4JO9 - chains A and C of the 3 polymer chains in the assembly; structure by X-ray diffraction, 2.50 A resolution.

# Chain A (and C)
Protein: Nucleoporin p54
Organism: Homo sapiens
Notes: chain C of this document is another copy of the same molecule, construct and numbering; everything in this record applies to it too
Reference sequence: Q7Z3B4 (NUP54_HUMAN); residues 456-494 here correspond to UniProt positions 453-491 (UniProt number = residue number - 3)
Sequence (40 residues; each row starts with the number of its first residue):
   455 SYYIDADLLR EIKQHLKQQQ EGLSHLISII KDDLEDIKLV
Disordered / not traced: 455-456 (chain C: 493-494)
Sequence notes: expression tag (455)

# Interface between chain A and chain C
Contacting residue pairs (16; chain A residue first):
  Ile458(A) with Gln473(C)
  Leu462(A) with His469(C); Leu470(C), hydrophobic
  Glu465(A) with Glu465(C); Ile466(C); His469(C), salt bridge
  Ile466(A) with Ile466(C), hydrophobic
  Gln468(A) with Leu462(C)
  His469(A) with Ile458(C); Leu463(C); Ile466(C)
  Gln472(A) with Ile458(C); Asp459(C), hydrogen bond (side chain-backbone); Leu462(C)
  Gln473(A) with Ile458(C)
  Leu480(A) with Ser455(C)
Other interface residues (no listed pair), chain A (11 interface residues in all): Tyr457, Asp459
Other interface residues (no listed pair), chain C (11 interface residues in all): Tyr457

# In short
The chain A/chain C interface involves 11 residues from each chain, with 1 hydrogen bond and 1 salt bridge.
Polar contacts include Glu465(A)-His469(C) and Gln472(A)-Asp459(C).
Both chains are Nucleoporin p54 (Homo sapiens). Entry 4JO9 (Crystal structure of the human Nup49CCS2+3*
Nup57CCS3* complex 1:2 stoichiometry) was determined by X-ray diffraction, deposited together with 4JO7, 5CWS
and 5CWW.
